Entry 3B6X (X-ray diffraction, 2.00 A resolution); this record covers chain A.

[Chain A]
Name: General odorant-binding protein lush
Organism: Drosophila melanogaster
Notes: fragment: Chain A
Reference sequence: O02372 (OB76A_DROME); residues 1-124 here correspond to UniProt positions 30-153 (UniProt number = residue number + 29)
Chain sequence (125 residues; numbered 0 to 124; the number before each row is that of its first residue; numbering starts at 0):
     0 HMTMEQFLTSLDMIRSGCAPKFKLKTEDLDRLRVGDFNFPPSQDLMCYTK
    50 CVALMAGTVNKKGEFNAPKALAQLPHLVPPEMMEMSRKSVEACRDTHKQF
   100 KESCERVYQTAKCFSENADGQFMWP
Construct notes: expression tag (0); engineered mutation Ala52 (Ser81 in O02372)
UniProt features mapped onto this chain:
  - binding site (1-propanol): Thr57
  - binding site (butan-1-ol): Thr57
  - binding site (ethanol): Thr57
Disulfides: Cys17-Cys50, Cys46-Cys103, Cys92-Cys112
Residues lining bound ligands: 1-butanol (1BO): Ala52, Ala55, Thr57, Val58, Phe64, Val106, Thr109, Ala110, Phe113, Trp123
Reported in the primary citation:
  - binding site for 1-butanol: Thr57, Phe64, Phe113
  - mutagenesis - T57A: abolished binding to butanol
  - mutagenesis - T57A: abolished binding to ethanol
  - mutagenesis - T57A (Kd 128 uM): decreased binding to ANS
  - mutagenesis - T57S: unchanged binding to butanol
  - mutagenesis - T57S: unchanged binding to pentanol
  - mutagenesis - T57A (Tm change 4.5 degC): increased stability
  - mutagenesis - T57S: unchanged stability

[Overview]
Ligands of chain A: 1-butanol. From UniProt: residue binding 1-propanol Thr57, butan-1-ol-binding residue
Thr57 and ethanol-binding residue Thr57. The paper reports a binding site for 1-butanol at Thr57, Phe64 and
Phe113; T57A abolishes binding to butanol.
Chain A is General odorant-binding protein lush (Drosophila melanogaster); the structure, Complex of S52A
Substituted Drosophila LUSH protein with Butanol, was determined by X-ray diffraction, deposited together with
3B7A, 3B86, 3B87, 3B88 and 1T14.
